4O9U - chains B and F of the 6 polymer chains in the assembly; structure by X-ray diffraction, 6.93 A resolution (low resolution: residue-level contacts below are approximate; hydrogen-bond / salt-bridge calls are withheld).

Chain B:
Protein: NAD(P) transhydrogenase subunit beta
Organism: Thermus thermophilus
Notes: EC 1.6.1.2
UniProt: Q72GS0 (Q72GS0_THET2); residues 1-450 here = UniProt positions 1-450
Chain sequence (450 residues; numbered 1 to 450; the number before each row is that of its first residue):
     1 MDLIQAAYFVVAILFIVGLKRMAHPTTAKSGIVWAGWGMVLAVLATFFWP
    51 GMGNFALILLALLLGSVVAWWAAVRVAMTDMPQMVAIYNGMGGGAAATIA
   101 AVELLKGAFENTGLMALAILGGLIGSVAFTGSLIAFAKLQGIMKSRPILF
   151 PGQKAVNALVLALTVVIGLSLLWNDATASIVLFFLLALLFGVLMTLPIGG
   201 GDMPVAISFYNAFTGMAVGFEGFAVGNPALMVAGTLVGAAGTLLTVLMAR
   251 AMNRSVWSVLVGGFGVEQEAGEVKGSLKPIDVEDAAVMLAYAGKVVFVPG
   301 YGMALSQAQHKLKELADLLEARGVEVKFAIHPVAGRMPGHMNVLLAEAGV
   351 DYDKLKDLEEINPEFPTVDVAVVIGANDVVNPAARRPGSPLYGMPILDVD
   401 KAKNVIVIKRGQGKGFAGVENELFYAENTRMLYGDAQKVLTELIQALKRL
Disordered / not traced: 264-273
Ligand contacts: NADP (NAP; NADP nicotinamide-adenine-dinucleotide phosphate): Gly300, Tyr301, Gly302, Leu305, Ser306, Val333, Ala334, Gly335, Arg336, Met337, Pro338, Gly375, Ala376, Asn377, Asp378, Val379, Ile408, Lys409, Arg410, Gly411, Gln412, Gly413, Lys414, Gly415, Phe416, Ala417, Gly434, Asp435, Ala436
What the authors report for this chain:
  - catalytic residues: Asn89 (citing earlier work)

Chain F:
Protein: NAD/NADP transhydrogenase alpha subunit 1
Organism: Thermus thermophilus
UniProt: Q72GR8 (Q72GR8_THET2); residues 1-375 here = UniProt positions 1-375
Chain sequence (384 residues; row label = number of the first residue in the row; numbers below 1 keep their minus sign (Met-8 is residue -8)):
    -8 MHHHHHHHHMVTVAVPKERAPGERRVALVPEVVARLVKGGARVRVERGAG
    42 EGAYHPDEAYQEAGAEVVERGELLKGAHLLFTVQPPPEDLIQALEPGAIV
    92 VGFVQPHKNLELVRALQAKKATVIAMELIPRITRAQSMDALSSQATVAGY
   142 LAAIHAARLSPRFFPMLTTAAGTIRPAKVMVMGVGVAGLMAIATAKRLGA
   192 QVFAYDVRKAALEQALSLGAKPIELPISAEGEGGYARELTEEEKRIQHEA
   242 LRDHVAGMDVLITTAQVPGRRAPILLTEDMVERLKPGTVVVDLAAESGGN
   292 CVLTKPGEVVEVRGVRVYGPLNLPSELSVHASEMYAKNLYNLSSLLIEKG
   342 AFAPKWEDEIVRAALLMKEGEVLHGPTKALLGGA
Disordered / not traced: -8 to 0, 223-226, 374-375
Construct notes: expression tag (-8 to 0)
Ligand contacts: NAD (nicotinamide-adenine-dinucleotide): Arg122, Thr124, Gln127, Ser133, Ala136, Gly174, Val175, Gly176, Val177, Ala178, Tyr196, Asp197, Val198, Arg199, Gln205, Leu230, Gln238, Thr255, Ala256, Gln257, Val258, Pro264, Leu266

Chain B / chain F interface:
Pairs across the interface - 15 pairs, chain B then chain F:
  Ile330(B) with Thr159(F)
  Pro332(B) with Thr159(F); Thr160(F); Ala161(F)
  Val333(B) with Ala161(F)
  Pro338(B) with Thr160(F)
  Gly339(B) with Thr159(F); Thr160(F)
  Asn342(B) with Met157(F); Leu158(F); Thr159(F)
  Tyr352(B) with Met157(F); Gly190(F)
  Leu355(B) with Met157(F)
  Asp357(B) with Thr164(F)
Interface residues without a listed pair, chain B (11 interface residues in all): His331, Val343

Summary:
11 residues of chain B face 7 of chain F across their interface. Bound to chain B: NADP. Ligands of chain F:
NAD. The paper reports the catalytic residue Asn89(B).
Here chain B is NAD(P) transhydrogenase subunit beta and chain F is NAD/NADP transhydrogenase alpha subunit 1,
both from Thermus thermophilus. Entry 4O9U (Mechanism of transhydrogenase coupling proton translocation and
hydride transfer) was determined by X-ray diffraction, deposited together with 4O9P and 4O9T.
